Entry 2Y1L (X-ray diffraction, 1.80 A resolution); this record covers chains B and D of the 7 polymer chains in the assembly.

# Chain B (and D)
Molecule: Caspase-8
Organism: Homo sapiens
Notes: EC 3.4.22.61; fragment: p10 subunit, residues 376-479; chain D of this document is another copy of the same molecule, construct and numbering; everything in this record applies to it too
UniProt: Q14790 (CASP8_HUMAN); residue numbers follow UniProt; this construct covers 376-479
Sequence (104 residues; each row starts with the number of its first residue):
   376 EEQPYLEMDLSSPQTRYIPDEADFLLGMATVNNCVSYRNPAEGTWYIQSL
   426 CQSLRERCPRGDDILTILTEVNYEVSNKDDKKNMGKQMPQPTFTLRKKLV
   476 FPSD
Not modelled in the structure: 376-391, 479 (chain D: 376-389)
Curated features (UniProtKB/Swiss-Prot):
  - site: Asp-384, Leu-385 (Cleavage)
  - modified residue: Tyr-380 (Phosphotyrosine), Ser-387 (Phosphoserine), Arg-413 (Microbial infection: ADP-riboxanated arginine)
  - mutagenesis: Tyr-380 (Y380E: Phosphomimetic mutant which does not affect interaction with PIK3R1 or DISC-mediated processing; Y380F: Abolishes phosphorylation at this site ...), Ser-387 (S387A: Impaired CDK1-mediated phosphorylation and enhanced apoptosis), Arg-413 (R413A: Abolished ADP-riboxanation by C.violaceum CopC)

# How chain B and chain D interact
Pairs across the interface (71):
  Tyr-392(B) with Ser-451(D); Lys-461(D), hydrogen bond (backbone-side chain)
  Ile-393(B) with Ser-451(D); Lys-461(D)
  Pro-394(B) with Ser-451(D); Lys-461(D); Gln-462(D); Met-463(D), hydrophobic
  Glu-396(B) with Val-406(D); Met-463(D)
  Ala-397(B) with Met-463(D), hydrophobic
  Val-406(B) with Glu-396(D); Thr-469(D)
  Leu-440(B) with Leu-440(D); Thr-444(D); Phe-468(D)
  Thr-441(B) with Lys-473(D), hydrogen bond
  Thr-444(B) with Leu-440(D); Phe-468(D); Leu-470(D); Arg-471(D); Lys-472(D); Lys-473(D)
  Asn-447(B) with Phe-468(D), hydrogen bond (side chain-backbone); Thr-469(D); Leu-470(D), hydrogen bond (side chain-backbone); Arg-471(D)
  Tyr-448(B) with Arg-391(D), hydrogen bond; Arg-471(D)
  Ser-451(B) with Tyr-392(D); Ile-393(D); Pro-394(D); Arg-471(D)
  Asn-452(B) with Arg-391(D), hydrogen bond
  Lys-461(B) with Tyr-392(D), hydrogen bond (side chain-backbone); Ile-393(D); Pro-394(D)
  Gln-462(B) with Pro-394(D)
  Met-463(B) with Pro-394(D), hydrophobic; Glu-396(D); Ala-397(D), hydrophobic; Thr-469(D)
  Pro-464(B) with Thr-469(D)
  Gln-465(B) with Thr-467(D); Phe-468(D); Thr-469(D)
  Pro-466(B) with Thr-467(D); Phe-468(D), hydrogen bond (backbone-backbone)
  Thr-467(B) with Gln-465(D); Pro-466(D); Thr-467(D), hydrogen bond
  Phe-468(B) with Leu-440(D), hydrophobic; Thr-444(D); Asn-447(D); Gln-465(D); Pro-466(D), hydrogen bond (backbone-backbone); Phe-468(D), hydrophobic
  Thr-469(B) with Val-406(D); Asn-447(D); Met-463(D); Pro-464(D); Gln-465(D)
  Leu-470(B) with Thr-444(D); Asn-447(D), hydrogen bond (backbone-side chain)
  Arg-471(B) with Thr-444(D); Asn-447(D); Tyr-448(D); Ser-451(D)
  Lys-472(B) with Thr-444(D)
  Lys-473(B) with Thr-441(D), hydrogen bond; Thr-444(D)
Interface residues without a listed pair, chain B (29 interface residues in all): Cys-409, Leu-443, Asp-454
Interface residues without a listed pair, chain D (30 interface residues in all): Cys-409, Leu-443, Asn-452, Asp-454

# Overview
The interface between chain B and chain D involves 29 residues on one side and 30 on the other; the contacts
include 12 hydrogen bonds. Among the polar pairs are Tyr-392(B)/Lys-461(D), Thr-441(B)/Lys-473(D) and
Asn-447(B)/Phe-468(D). UniProt lists 3 mutagenesis sites on chain B.
Both chains are Caspase-8 (Homo sapiens). Entry 2Y1L (Caspase-8 in Complex with DARPin-8.4) was determined by
X-ray diffraction.
